4E91 - chain A; structure by X-ray diffraction, 1.70 A resolution.

# Chain A
Name: Gag protein
Source organism: Human immunodeficiency virus 1
Notes: fragment: N-terminal domain
UniProt: Q79791 (Q79791_9HIV1); residues 1-146 here correspond to UniProt positions 133-278 (UniProt number = residue number + 132)
Chain sequence (146 residues; row label = number of the first residue in the row):
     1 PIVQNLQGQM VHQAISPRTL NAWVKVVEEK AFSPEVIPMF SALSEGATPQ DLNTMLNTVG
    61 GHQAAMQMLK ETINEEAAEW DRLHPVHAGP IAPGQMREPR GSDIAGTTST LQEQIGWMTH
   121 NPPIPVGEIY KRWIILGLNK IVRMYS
Disordered / not traced: 5-10, 87-95
Ligand contacts:
  - 0OE (4-{2-[5-(3-chlorophenyl)-1H-pyrazol-4-yl]-1-[3-(1H-imidazol-1-yl)propyl]-1H-benzimidazol-5-yl}benzoic acid): Trp80, His84, Met96, Arg97, Glu98, Trp117, His120, Pro122, Pro123, Ile124, Pro125, Ile129, Arg132
  - 0OF ((3S)-1-ethyl-3-[3-hydroxy-5-(pyridin-3-yl)phenyl]-5-phenyl-7-(trifluoromethyl)-1H-1,5-benzodiazepine-2,4(3H,5H)-dione): Trp23, Val27, Glu28, Lys30, Ala31, Phe32, Ser33, Val36, Phe40, Met55, Leu56, Val59, Gly60, Gly61, His62, Ala65, Met66, Leu69, Ile134, Leu138, Ile141, Val142
What the authors report for this chain:
  - conformationally variable residues (loop rearrangement, side-chain flip): Trp23, Phe32, His62
  - binding site for 0OF: Trp23, Val24, Phe32, Val59, His62
  - mutagenesis - V27I, K30R, K30R/T58I, V36T, T58I: decreased growth
  - mutagenesis - K30R, T58I: unchanged binding to BM compounds
  - mutagenesis - S33G: abolished growth
  - mutagenesis - T58I: increased stability

# In short
Ligands of chain A: compound 0OE and compound 0OF. The paper reports a binding site for 0OF at Trp23, Val24
and Phe32 among others; V27I, K30R and K30R/T58I, among others, reduce growth; 6 substitutions were tested in
all.
Chain A is Gag protein (Human immunodeficiency virus 1); the structure, Crystal Structure of the N-Terminal
Domain of HIV-1 Capsid in Complex With Inhibitor BD3, was determined by X-ray diffraction together with 4E92
from the same study.
